PDB entry 7BTQ | electron microscopy, 4.54 A resolution (low resolution: residue-level contacts below are approximate; hydrogen-bond / salt-bridge calls are withheld) | chains A and E of the 6 polymer chains in the assembly

# Chain A
Name: Type I restriction enzyme EcoR124II M protein
Organism: Escherichia coli
Notes: EC 2.1.1.72
UniProtKB: P10484 (T1M1_ECOLX); residue numbers follow UniProt; this construct covers 1-520
Amino-acid sequence (520 residues; each row starts with the number of its first residue):
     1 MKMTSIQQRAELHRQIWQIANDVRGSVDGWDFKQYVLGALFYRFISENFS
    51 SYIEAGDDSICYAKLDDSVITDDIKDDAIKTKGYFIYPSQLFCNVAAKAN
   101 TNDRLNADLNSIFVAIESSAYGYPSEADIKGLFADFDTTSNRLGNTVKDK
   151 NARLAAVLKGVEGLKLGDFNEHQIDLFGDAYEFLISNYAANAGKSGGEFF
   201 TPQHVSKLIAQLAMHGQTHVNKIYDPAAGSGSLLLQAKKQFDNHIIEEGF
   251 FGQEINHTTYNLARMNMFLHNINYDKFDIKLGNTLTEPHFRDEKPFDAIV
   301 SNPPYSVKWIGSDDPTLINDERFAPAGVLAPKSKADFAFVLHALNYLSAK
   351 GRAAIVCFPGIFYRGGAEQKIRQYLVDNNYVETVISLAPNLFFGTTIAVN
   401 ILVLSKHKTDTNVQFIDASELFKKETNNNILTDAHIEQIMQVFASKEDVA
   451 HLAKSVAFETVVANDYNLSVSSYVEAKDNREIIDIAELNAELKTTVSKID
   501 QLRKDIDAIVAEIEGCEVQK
Disordered / not traced: 1-9, 57-70, 168-173, 191-197, 511-520
Curated features (UniProtKB/Swiss-Prot):
  - region: E481 to V510 (C-terminal tail)
  - binding site (S-adenosyl-L-methionine): E198 to Q203, S230 to S232, E254
  - mutagenesis: D135 to T146 (Little change in holoenzyme assembly, no DNA restriction), A476 to V510 (Almost complete loss of holoenzyme assembly, no DNA restriction)

# Chain E
Name: Type-1 restriction enzyme EcoR124II specificity protein
Organism: Escherichia coli
UniProtKB: P10485 (T1S1_ECOLX); residues 1-404 here = UniProt positions 1-404
Amino-acid sequence (404 residues; numbered 1 to 404; the number before each row is that of its first residue):
     1 MSEMSYLEKLLDGVEVEWLPLGEITKYEQPTKYLVKAKDYHDTYTIPVLT
    51 AGKTFILGYTNETHGIYQASKAPVIIFDDFTTANKWVDFDFKAKSSAMKM
   101 VTSCDDNKTLLKYVYYWLNTLPSEFAEGDHKRQWISNYSQKKIPIPCPDN
   151 PEKSLAIQSEIVRILDKFTALTAELTAELNMRKKQYNYYRDQLLSFKEGE
   201 VEWKTLGEIGKWYGGGTPSKNKIEFWENGSIPWISPKDMGRTLVDSSEDY
   251 ITEEAVLHSSTKLIPANSIAIVVRSSILDKVLPSALIKVPATLNQDMKAV
   301 IPHENILVKYIYHMIGSRGSDILRAAKKTGGSVASIDSKKLFSFKIPVPN
   351 INEQQRIVEILDKFDTLTNSITEGLPREIELRQKQYEYYRDLLFSFPKPE
   401 TVSN
Disordered / not traced: 1-12, 397-404
Curated features (UniProtKB/Swiss-Prot):
  - mutagenesis: L179 (L179LTAEL: Alters sequence specificity from 5'-GAAN(6)RTCG-3' to 5'-GAAN(7)RTCG-3')

# Chain A / chain E interface
Contacting residue pairs (17):
  P359(A) with H130(E)
  F362(A) with R132(E)
  Y363(A) with R132(E)
  I397(A) with K131(E)
  Y473(A) with E127(E)
  E481(A) with K384(E); Y388(E)
  I483(A) with Y388(E); Y389(E)
  K493(A) with R377(E); L381(E)
  D500(A) with L367(E)
  R503(A) with K363(E)
  K504(A) with R182(E)
  D507(A) with Y189(E); F364(E)
  V510(A) with Y189(E)
Other interface residues (no listed pair), chain A (19 interface residues in all): G360, S386, E425, D478, T494, V496
Other interface residues (no listed pair), chain E (17 interface residues in all): P122, K220, R382

# In short
19 residues of chain A face 17 of chain E across their interface. From UniProt: 10
S-adenosyl-L-methionine-binding residues and 12 mutagenesis sites on chain A; one mutagenesis site on chain E.
Here chain A is Type I restriction enzyme EcoR124II M protein and chain E is Type-1 restriction enzyme
EcoR124II specificity protein, both from Escherichia coli. Entry 7BTQ (EcoR124I-DNA in the
Restriction-Alleviation State) was determined by electron microscopy, deposited together with 7BST, 7BTO, 7BTP
and 7BTR.
